PDB entry 5GT0 | X-ray diffraction, 2.82 A resolution | chains G and I of the 10 polymer chains in the assembly

# Chain G
Name: Histone H2A type 1-A
Organism: Homo sapiens
Reference sequence: Q96QV6 (H2A1A_HUMAN); residues 1-130 here correspond to UniProt positions 2-131 (UniProt number = residue number + 1)
Sequence (130 residues; numbered 1 to 130; the number before each row is that of its first residue):
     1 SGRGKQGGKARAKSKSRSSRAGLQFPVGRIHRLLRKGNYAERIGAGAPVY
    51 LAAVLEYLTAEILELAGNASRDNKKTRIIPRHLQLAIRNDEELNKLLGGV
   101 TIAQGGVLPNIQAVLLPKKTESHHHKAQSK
Disordered / not traced: 1-12, 119-130
UniProt features mapped onto this chain:
  - modified residue: Ser-1 (N-acetylserine), Arg-3 (Citrulline), Lys-5 (N6-(2-hydroxyisobutyryl)lysine), Lys-9 (N6-(2-hydroxyisobutyryl)lysine), Lys-13 (N6-(beta-hydroxybutyryl)lysine), Lys-36 (N6-(2-hydroxyisobutyryl)lysine), Lys-74 (N6-(2-hydroxyisobutyryl)lysine), Lys-75 (N6-(2-hydroxyisobutyryl)lysine), Lys-95 (N6-(2-hydroxyisobutyryl)lysine), Gln-104 (N5-methylglutamine), Lys-118 (N6-(2-hydroxyisobutyryl)lysine), Lys-119 (N6-crotonyllysine), Thr-120 (Phosphothreonine), Lys-126 (N6-crotonyllysine)
  - cross-link (Glycyl lysine isopeptide (Lys-Gly)): Lys-13 (interchain with G-Cter in ubiquitin), Lys-15 (interchain with G-Cter in ubiquitin), Lys-119 (interchain with G-Cter in ubiquitin)

# Chain I
Molecule: 146-nt DNA strand
Organism: Homo sapiens
Sequence (146 nucleotides; row label = number of the first residue in the row):
     1 ATCAATATCCACCTGCAGATTCTACCAAAAGTGTATTTGGAAACTGCTCC
    51 ATCAAAAGGCATGTTCAGCTGAATTCAGCTGAACATGCCTTTTGATGGAG
   101 CAGTTTCCAAATACACTTTTGGTAGAATCTGCAGGTGGATATTGAT
Ion coordination: Mn2+ site 1 near DG100 (its only coordinating residue here); Mn2+ site 2 near DT106 (its only coordinating residue here); Mn2+ site 3 near DG121 (its only coordinating residue here); Mn2+ site 4 near DG134 (its only coordinating residue here)

# Interface between chain G and chain I
Pairs across the interface (13):
  Lys-13(G) with DT118(I), phosphate contact; DT119(I), phosphate contact
  Ser-16(G) with DT120(I), phosphate contact
  Arg-29(G) with DG121(I), hydrogen bond to the phosphate; DG122(I), salt bridge to the phosphate
  Arg-42(G) with DA111(I), hydrogen bond to the sugar; DT112(I), phosphate contact
  Ile-43(G) with DT112(I), hydrogen bond to the phosphate
  Gly-44(G) with DA111(I), phosphate contact
  Ala-45(G) with DA111(I), hydrogen bond to the phosphate
  Lys-75(G) with DG131(I), phosphate contact
  Thr-76(G) with DG131(I), phosphate contact
  Arg-77(G) with DG131(I), phosphate contact
Other interface residues (no listed pair), chain G (12 interface residues in all): Ser-14, Glu-41
Other interface residues (no listed pair), chain I (10 interface residues in all): DT130, DC132

# Summary
The interface between chain G and chain I involves 12 residues on one side and 10 on the other, with 4
hydrogen bonds and 1 salt bridge. Polar contacts include Arg-42(G)/DA111(I), Arg-29(G)/DG121(I) and
Ile-43(G)/DT112(I).
Chain G is Histone H2A type 1-A and chain I is a 146-nt DNA strand, both from Homo sapiens; the structure,
Crystal structure of nucleosome complex with human testis-specific histone variants, Th2a, was determined by
X-ray diffraction, deposited together with 5GSU and 5GT3.
